PDB entry 8DYX | electron microscopy, 3.00 A resolution | chains I and O of the 23 polymer chains in the assembly

# Chain I
Molecule: Circumsporozoite protein
From: Plasmodium falciparum
Chain sequence (278 residues; numbered 26 to 303; the number before each row is that of its first residue):
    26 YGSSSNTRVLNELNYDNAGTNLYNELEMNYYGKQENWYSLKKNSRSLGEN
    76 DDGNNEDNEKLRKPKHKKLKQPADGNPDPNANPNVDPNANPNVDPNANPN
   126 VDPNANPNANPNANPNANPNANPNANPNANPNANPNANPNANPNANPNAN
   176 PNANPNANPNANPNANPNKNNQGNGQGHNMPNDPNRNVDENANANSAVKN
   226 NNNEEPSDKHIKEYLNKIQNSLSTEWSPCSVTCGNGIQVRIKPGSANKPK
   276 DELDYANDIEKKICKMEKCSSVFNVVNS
Not modelled in the structure: 26-102, 193-303

# Chain O
Molecule: 311 heavy chain
From: Homo sapiens
Chain sequence (225 residues; numbered 1 to 217 plus 8 insertion-coded residues; the number before each row is that of its first residue; a row labelled like 82A-82C holds insertion residues (82A, then the next letters in order)):
     1 QVQLVESGGGVVPPGRSLRLSCATSGFTFSNYGMHWVRQAPGKGLEWVAI
    51 IW
   52A Y
    53 DGSRNFYAASVEGRFTISRDNSKNTLYLQM
82A-82C NSL
    83 RVEDTAVYYCARAAYYDT
100A-100D SGYG
   101 DYWGQGTLVTVSSASTKGPSVFPLAPSSKSTSGGTAALGCLVKDYFPEPV
   151 TVSWNSGALTSGVHTFPAVLQSSGLYSLSSVVTVPSSSLGTQTYICNVNH
   201 KPSNTKVDKKVEPKSCD
Not modelled in the structure: 114-217
Cystine bridges: Cys-22/Cys-92

# Chain I / chain O interface
Pairs across the interface - 23 pairs, chain I then chain O:
  Ala-134(I) with Arg-56(O); Phe-58(O), hydrophobic
  Asn-135(I) with Phe-58(O)
  Pro-136(I) with Phe-58(O), hydrophobic
  Asn-137(I) with Tyr-97(O), hydrogen bond (backbone-side chain); Thr-100(O), hydrogen bond (side chain-backbone); Ser-100A(O)
  Ala-138(I) with Tyr-97(O)
  Asn-139(I) with Trp-52(O); Tyr-97(O)
  Pro-140(I) with Gly-33(O); Ile-50(O), hydrophobic; Trp-52(O); Tyr-52A(O), hydrogen bond (backbone-backbone); Ala-95(O), hydrophobic
  Asn-141(I) with Asn-31(O); Tyr-32(O); Gly-33(O), hydrogen bond (side chain-backbone); Tyr-52A(O); Ala-95(O), hydrogen bond (side chain-backbone); Ala-96(O)
  Ala-142(I) with Asn-31(O), hydrogen bond (backbone-backbone); Tyr-52A(O)
Also at the interface, not in a pair above, chain O (14 interface residues in all): Gly-100B

# Summary
9 residues of chain I and 14 residues of chain O are in contact, with 6 hydrogen bonds. Polar contacts include
Asn-137(I)/Tyr-97(O), Asn-137(I)/Thr-100(O) and Asn-141(I)/Gly-33(O).
Chain I is Circumsporozoite protein (Plasmodium falciparum) and chain O is 311 heavy chain (Homo sapiens); the
structure, Cryo-EM structure of 311 Fab in complex with recombinant shortened Plasmodium falciparum
circumsporozoite protein (rsCSP), was determined by electron microscopy (same publication as 8DYW, 8DYY, 8DZ4
and 8EKF).
